2C51 - chains A and B of the 5 polymer chains in the assembly; structure by X-ray diffraction, 2.80 A resolution.

== Chain A (and B) ==
Protein: Coat protein
Source organism: Enterobacterio phage MS2
Notes: chain B of this document is another copy of the same molecule, construct and numbering; everything in this record applies to it too
UniProtKB: P03612 (COAT_BPMS2); residues 1-129 here = UniProt positions 1-129
Amino-acid sequence (129 residues; numbered 1 to 129; the number before each row is that of its first residue):
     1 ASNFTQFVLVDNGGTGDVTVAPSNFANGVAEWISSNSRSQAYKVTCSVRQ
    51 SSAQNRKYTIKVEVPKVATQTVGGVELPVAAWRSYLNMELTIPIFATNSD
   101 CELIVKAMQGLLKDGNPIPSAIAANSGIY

== Interface between chain A and chain B ==
Contacting residue pairs (136):
  Ser2(A) with Tyr129(B), hydrogen bond (side chain-backbone)
  Asn3(A) with Pro117(B); Ala121(B); Gly127(B), hydrogen bond (side chain-backbone); Ile128(B); Tyr129(B), hydrogen bond (side chain-backbone)
  Phe4(A) with Ile128(B), hydrophobic; Tyr129(B), hydrogen bond (backbone-backbone)
  Thr5(A) with Pro117(B)
  Phe7(A) with Asn116(B); Pro117(B)
  Val8(A) with Gly110(B)
  Leu9(A) with Lys106(B); Ala107(B); Gly110(B)
  Asp11(A) with Lys106(B), hydrogen bond (backbone-side chain)
  Phe25(A) with Ile128(B)
  Ala30(A) with Ile128(B), hydrophobic
  Trp32(A) with Pro117(B), hydrophobic; Ile118(B), hydrophobic; Ile128(B), hydrophobic
  Tyr42(A) with Leu103(B)
  Val44(A) with Leu111(B), hydrophobic
  Cys46(A) with Ile118(B), hydrophobic
  Val48(A) with Gly127(B)
  Arg56(A) with Asn125(B); Ser126(B)
  Tyr58(A) with Ala121(B); Ile122(B); Asn125(B); Ser126(B), hydrogen bond (side chain-backbone)
  Ile60(A) with Ile118(B), hydrophobic
  Val62(A) with Leu111(B), hydrophobic
  Val64(A) with Leu103(B), hydrophobic
  Lys66(A) with Asp100(B), salt bridge
  Trp82(A) with Pro93(B), hydrophobic; Phe95(B); Ala96(B), hydrophobic; Asp100(B)
  Arg83(A) with Pro93(B)
  Ser84(A) with Thr91(B), hydrogen bond (side chain-backbone); Ile92(B); Ile104(B)
  Tyr85(A) with Glu89(B); Leu90(B); Thr91(B), hydrogen bond (backbone-backbone)
  Leu86(A) with Met88(B), hydrophobic; Glu89(B); Met108(B), hydrophobic
  Asn87(A) with Asn87(B); Met88(B); Glu89(B), hydrogen bond (backbone-backbone)
  Met88(A) with Asn87(B); Met88(B), hydrophobic
  Glu89(A) with Tyr85(B); Leu86(B); Asn87(B), hydrogen bond (backbone-backbone)
  Leu90(A) with Tyr85(B); Ile122(B), hydrophobic
  Thr91(A) with Ser84(B); Tyr85(B), hydrogen bond (backbone-backbone)
  Ile92(A) with Ser84(B)
  Pro93(A) with Ala80(B); Ala81(B); Arg83(B); Ser84(B)
  Phe95(A) with Lys66(B), hydrogen bond (backbone-side chain); Ala81(B), hydrophobic
  Ala96(A) with Asn125(B), hydrogen bond (backbone-side chain)
  Thr97(A) with Ala68(B); Asn125(B)
  Asn98(A) with Ala123(B); Asn125(B), hydrogen bond
  Asp100(A) with Lys66(B), salt bridge; Val67(B), hydrogen bond (side chain-backbone); Ala68(B), hydrogen bond (side chain-backbone)
  Cys101(A) with Ile122(B); Ala123(B), hydrophobic; Asn125(B)
  Leu103(A) with Val10(B), hydrophobic; Tyr42(B); Val67(B), hydrophobic
  Ile104(A) with Val64(B), hydrophobic; Ser84(B)
  Val105(A) with Pro119(B); Ile122(B), hydrophobic
  Lys106(A) with Leu9(B); Asp11(B), hydrogen bond (side chain-backbone); Asn12(B)
  Ala107(A) with Leu9(B)
  Met108(A) with Leu86(B), hydrophobic; Leu112(B), hydrophobic
  Gln109(A) with Leu112(B), hydrogen bond (side chain-backbone); Lys113(B); Asp114(B), hydrogen bond
  Gly110(A) with Val8(B); Leu9(B)
  Leu111(A) with Val44(B), hydrophobic
  Leu112(A) with Met108(B), hydrophobic; Gln109(B), hydrogen bond (backbone-side chain); Leu112(B), hydrophobic
  Asp114(A) with Gln109(B), hydrogen bond
  Asn116(A) with Phe7(B); Val8(B)
  Pro117(A) with Asn3(B); Thr5(B); Phe7(B); Trp32(B), hydrophobic
  Ile118(A) with Val44(B), hydrophobic; Ile60(B), hydrophobic
  Pro119(A) with Val105(B), hydrophobic
  Ala121(A) with Tyr58(B), hydrogen bond (backbone-side chain)
  Ile122(A) with Tyr58(B); Leu90(B), hydrophobic; Cys101(B); Val105(B), hydrophobic
  Ala123(A) with Asn98(B); Glu102(B)
  Ala124(A) with Asn98(B)
  Asn125(A) with Arg56(B), hydrogen bond; Ala96(B); Thr97(B); Asn98(B), hydrogen bond; Cys101(B)
  Ser126(A) with Tyr58(B), hydrogen bond (backbone-side chain)
  Gly127(A) with Asn3(B), hydrogen bond (backbone-side chain); Val48(B)
  Ile128(A) with Asn3(B); Phe4(B), hydrophobic; Phe25(B); Ala30(B), hydrophobic; Trp32(B), hydrophobic
  Tyr129(A) with Ala1(B), hydrogen bond (side chain-backbone); Ser2(B), hydrogen bond (backbone-side chain); Asn3(B), hydrogen bond (backbone-backbone); Phe4(B), hydrogen bond (backbone-backbone)
Interface residues without a listed pair, chain A (69 interface residues in all): Ala1, Val10, Asn12, Asn55, Glu102, Lys113
Interface residues without a listed pair, chain B (72 interface residues in all): Cys46, Val62, Pro65, Ala124

== In short ==
69 residues of chain A face 72 of chain B across their interface, with 30 hydrogen bonds and 2 salt bridges.
Polar pairs include Lys66(A)-Asp100(B), Ser2(A)-Tyr129(B) and Asn3(A)-Gly127(B).
Both chains are Coat protein (Enterobacterio phage MS2). Entry 2C51 (MS2-RNA hairpin (G -5) complex) was
determined by X-ray diffraction, deposited together with 2C4Y, 2C4Z, 2C50, 2C4Q and 2BU1.
